4UIB - chain A; structure by X-ray diffraction, 1.94 A resolution.

# Chain A
Name: Carboxypeptidase B
Organism: Sus scrofa
Notes: EC 3.4.17.2; fragment: catalytic domain, residues 111-416
UniProtKB: P09955 (CBPB1_PIG); the construct lacks a stretch of the UniProt sequence, so the offset changes along the chain: 4-188 = UniProt 111-295; 189-308 = UniProt 297-416
Chain sequence (307 residues; numbered 4 to 309 plus 1 insertion-coded residue; the number before each row is that of its first residue):
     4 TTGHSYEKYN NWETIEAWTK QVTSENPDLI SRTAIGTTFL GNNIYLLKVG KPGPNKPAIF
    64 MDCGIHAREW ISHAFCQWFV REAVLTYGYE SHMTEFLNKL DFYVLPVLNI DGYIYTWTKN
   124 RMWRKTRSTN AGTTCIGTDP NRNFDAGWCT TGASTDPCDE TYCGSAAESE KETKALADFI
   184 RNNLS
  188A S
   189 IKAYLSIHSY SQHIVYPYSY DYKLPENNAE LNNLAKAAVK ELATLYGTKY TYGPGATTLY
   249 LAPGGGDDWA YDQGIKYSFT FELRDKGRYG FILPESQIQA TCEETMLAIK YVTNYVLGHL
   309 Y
Unresolved in the structure: 4-5
Cystine bridges: Cys66-Cys79, Cys138-Cys161, Cys152-Cys166
Differences from the reference sequence: engineered mutation Ile68 (Phe175 in P09955), Ser194 (Thr302 in P09955), His201 (Met309 in P09955), Val203 (Leu311 in P09955), Leu247 (Ile355 in P09955), Leu249 (Pro357 in P09955), Pro251 (Ala359 in P09955), Gly254 (Ser362 in P09955); expression tag (309)
Ion coordination: Zn2+ site 1: His69, Glu72, His196; Zn2+ site 2: Glu85, Asp159, Asp162, Glu291; Zn2+ site 3 near His307 (its only coordinating residue here)
Small-molecule neighbours: tafCPB (GWX; (2S)-6-amino-2-[[(1R)-1-(cyclohexylmethyl)-2-oxo-2-[[(2S)-1,7,7-trimethylnorbornan-2-yl]amino]ethyl]arbamoylamino]hexanoic acid): His69, Arg71, Glu72, Arg127, Asn144, Arg145, Glu163, Thr164, His196, Ser197, Tyr198, Ser199, Val203, Ser207, Leu247, Tyr248, Ala250, Gly253, Asp255, Thr268, Glu270, Phe279

# Summary
Chain A binds tafCPB. The Zn2+ site 1 is built by His69, Glu72 and His196. Glu85, Asp159, Asp162 and Glu291
coordinate Zn2+ site 2.
Chain A is Carboxypeptidase B (Sus scrofa); the structure, Crystal structure of 3p in complex with tafCPB, was
determined by X-ray diffraction together with 4UIA from the same study.
